Entry 1KDW (X-ray diffraction, 2.28 A resolution); this record covers chain A.

== Chain A ==
Molecule: beta-lactamase
Organism: Escherichia coli
Notes: EC 3.5.2.6
Reference sequence: P00811 (AMPC_ECOLI); residues 4-361 here correspond to UniProt positions 20-377 (UniProt number = residue number + 16)
Chain sequence (358 residues; numbered 4 to 361; the number before each row is that of its first residue):
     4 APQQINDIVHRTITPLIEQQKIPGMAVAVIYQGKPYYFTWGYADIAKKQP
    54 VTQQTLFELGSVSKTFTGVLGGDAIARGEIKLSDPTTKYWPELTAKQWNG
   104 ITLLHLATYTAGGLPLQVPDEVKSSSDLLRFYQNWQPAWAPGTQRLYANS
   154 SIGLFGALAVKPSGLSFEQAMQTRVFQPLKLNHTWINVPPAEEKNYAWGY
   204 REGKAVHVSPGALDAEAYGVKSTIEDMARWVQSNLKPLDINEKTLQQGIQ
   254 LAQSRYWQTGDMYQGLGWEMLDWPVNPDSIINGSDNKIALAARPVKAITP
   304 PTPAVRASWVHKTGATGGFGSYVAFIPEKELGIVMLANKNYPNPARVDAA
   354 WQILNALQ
Swiss-Prot annotation at these positions:
  - active site: Ser64 (Acyl-ester intermediate)
  - binding site (a beta-lactam): Ser64, Gln120, Tyr150, Asn152, Ala318, Asn343
Covalently attached groups: 4-carboxyphenylboronic acid (4CB) linked to Ser64
Small-molecule neighbours: 4-carboxyphenylboronic acid (4CB): Gly63, Lys67, Leu119, Gln120, Tyr150, Asn152, Tyr221, Gly317, Ala318

== Summary ==
Covalently linked 4-carboxyphenylboronic acid: at Ser64. UniProt lists active-site residue Ser64 and 6
beta-lactam-binding residues.
Chain A is beta-lactamase (Escherichia coli); the structure, X-ray crystal structure of AmpC beta-lactamase
from E. coli in complex with the inhibitor 4-carboxyphenylboronic acid, was determined by X-ray diffraction
together with 1KDS, 1KE0, 1KE3 and 1KE4 from the same study.
